1PPE - chains E and I; structure by X-ray diffraction, 2.00 A resolution.

# Chain E
Protein: Trypsin
Organism: Bos taurus
Notes: EC 3.4.21.4
UniProt: P00760 (TRY1_BOVIN); the construct lacks a stretch of the UniProt sequence and is renumbered around it, so the offset changes along the chain: 16-34 = UniProt 21-39; 37-67 = UniProt 40-70; 69-125 = UniProt 71-127; 127-130 = UniProt 128-131; 5 more segments
Sequence (223 residues; each row starts with the number of its first residue; note: 10 numbers in that range are skipped by the numbering (no residue carries them; nothing is unmodelled there)):
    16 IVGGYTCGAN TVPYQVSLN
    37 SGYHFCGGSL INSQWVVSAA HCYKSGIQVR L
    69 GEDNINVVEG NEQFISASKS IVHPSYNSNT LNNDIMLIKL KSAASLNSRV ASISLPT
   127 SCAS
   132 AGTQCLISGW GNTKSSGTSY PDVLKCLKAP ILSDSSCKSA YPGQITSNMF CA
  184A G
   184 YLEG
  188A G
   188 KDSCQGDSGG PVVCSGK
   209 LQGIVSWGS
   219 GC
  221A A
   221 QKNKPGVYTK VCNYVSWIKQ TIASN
Disulfide bonds: Cys22-Cys157, Cys42-Cys58, Cys128-Cys232, Cys136-Cys201, Cys168-Cys182, Cys191-Cys220

# Chain I
Protein: Trypsin inhibitor cmti-I
UniProt: P01074 (ITR1_CUCMA); residue numbers follow UniProt; this construct covers 1-29
Sequence (29 residues; numbered 1 to 29; the number before each row is that of its first residue):
     1 RVCPRILMEC KKDSDCLAEC VCLEHGYCG
Disulfide bonds: Cys3-Cys20, Cys10-Cys22, Cys16-Cys28
Swiss-Prot annotation at these positions:
  - site: Arg5, Ile6 (Reactive bond)

# Chain E / chain I interface
Contacting residue pairs (42; chain E residue first):
  Tyr39(E) with Glu9(I)
  His40(E) with Leu7(I)
  Phe41(E) with Ile6(I); Leu7(I), hydrogen bond (backbone-backbone)
  Cys42(E) with Ile6(I), hydrophobic
  His57(E) with Pro4(I); Arg5(I); Ile6(I)
  Leu99(E) with Val2(I), hydrophobic; Pro4(I)
  Thr149(E) with His25(I)
  Tyr151(E) with Leu7(I); Tyr27(I), hydrophobic
  Gln175(E) with Val2(I)
  Asp189(E) with Arg5(I), salt bridge
  Ser190(E) with Arg5(I), hydrogen bond
  Cys191(E) with Arg5(I)
  Gln192(E) with Cys3(I), hydrogen bond; Pro4(I), hydrogen bond (side chain-backbone); Arg5(I); Ile6(I); Cys28(I); Gly29(I)
  Gly193(E) with Arg5(I), hydrogen bond (backbone-backbone); Ile6(I); Leu7(I)
  Asp194(E) with Arg5(I), hydrogen bond (backbone-backbone)
  Ser195(E) with Arg5(I), hydrogen bond (side chain-backbone); Ile6(I), hydrogen bond (side chain-backbone)
  Ser214(E) with Pro4(I); Arg5(I), hydrogen bond (backbone-backbone)
  Trp215(E) with Val2(I), hydrophobic; Cys3(I); Pro4(I), hydrophobic; Arg5(I)
  Gly216(E) with Arg1(I); Cys3(I), hydrogen bond (backbone-backbone); Arg5(I)
  Ser217(E) with Arg1(I), hydrogen bond (side chain-backbone)
  Gly219(E) with Arg1(I); Arg5(I), hydrogen bond (backbone-side chain)
  Gly226(E) with Arg5(I)
Other interface residues (no listed pair), chain E (27 interface residues in all): Cys58, Lys60, Val213, Cys220, Tyr228
Other interface residues (no listed pair), chain I (14 interface residues in all): Met8, Leu17

# In short
27 residues of chain E and 14 residues of chain I are in contact; the contacts include 12 hydrogen bonds and 1
salt bridge. Polar contacts include Asp189(E)-Arg5(I), Ser190(E)-Arg5(I) and Gln192(E)-Cys3(I).
Here chain E is Trypsin (Bos taurus) and chain I is Trypsin inhibitor cmti-I. Entry 1PPE (The refined 2.0
angstroms X-ray crystal structure of the complex formed between bovine beta-trypsin and cmti-I ...) was
determined by X-ray diffraction.
